Entry 4LKD (X-ray diffraction, 2.31 A resolution); this record covers chains A and D of the 8 polymer chains in the assembly.

# Chain A (and D)
Molecule: PA-I galactophilic lectin
Source organism: Pseudomonas aeruginosa
Notes: chain D of this document is another copy of the same molecule, construct and numbering; everything in this record applies to it too
Reference sequence: Q05097 (PA1L_PSEAE); residues 1-121 here correspond to UniProt positions 2-122 (UniProt number = residue number + 1)
Chain sequence (121 residues; row label = number of the first residue in the row):
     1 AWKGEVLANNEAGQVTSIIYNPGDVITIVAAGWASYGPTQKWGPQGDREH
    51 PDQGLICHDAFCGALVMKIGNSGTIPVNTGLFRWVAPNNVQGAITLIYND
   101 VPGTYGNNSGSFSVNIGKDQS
Metal / ion sites: Ca2+: Tyr36, Asp100, Thr104, Asn107, Asn108 (together with beta-D-galactopyranose)
Small-molecule neighbours: beta-D-galactopyranose / P-hydroxybenzoic acid: Tyr36, Pro38, His50, Pro51, Gln53, Cys62, Asp100, Val101, Thr104, Asn107
From the paper describing this entry:
  - binding site for P-hydroxybenzoic acid: His50

# Chain A / chain D interface
Pairs across the interface - 12 pairs, chain A then chain D:
  Ala1(A) - Ser121(D)  hydrogen bond (backbone-backbone)
  Asn21(A) - Asn21(D)
  Gly117(A) - Ser121(D)
  Lys118(A) - Gln120(D)
  Lys118(A) - Ser121(D)  hydrogen bond (backbone-backbone)
  Asp119(A) - Gln120(D)
  Gln120(A) - Lys118(D)
  Gln120(A) - Asp119(D)  hydrogen bond
  Gln120(A) - Gln120(D)
  Ser121(A) - Ala1(D)  hydrogen bond (backbone-backbone)
  Ser121(A) - Gly117(D)
  Ser121(A) - Lys118(D)  hydrogen bond (backbone-backbone)
Interface residues without a listed pair, chain A (8 interface residues in all): Asp24
Interface residues without a listed pair, chain D (8 interface residues in all): Asp24

# Summary
Chain A and chain D each contribute 8 residues to their interface; the contacts include 5 hydrogen bonds.
Polar contacts include Lys118(A)-Ser121(D), Gln120(A)-Asp119(D) and Ala1(A)-Ser121(D). Chain A binds
beta-D-galactopyranose / P-hydroxybenzoic acid. Tyr36(A), Asp100(A), Thr104(A), Asn107(A) and Asn108(A)
coordinate Ca2+. From the paper: a binding site for P-hydroxybenzoic acid at His50(A).
Chain A and chain D are both PA-I galactophilic lectin (Pseudomonas aeruginosa); the structure, Crystal
Structure of Pseudomonas aeruginosa Lectin LecA Complexed with GalA-QRS at 2.31 A Resolution, was determined
by X-ray diffraction, deposited together with 4LKE and 4LKF.
